8UIA - chains A and B; structure by X-ray diffraction, 1.75 A resolution.

# Chain A (and B)
Molecule: 3C-like proteinase nsp5
Organism: Severe acute respiratory syndrome coronavirus 2
Notes: EC 3.4.22.69; chain B of this document is another copy of the same molecule, construct and numbering; everything in this record applies to it too
UniProt: P0DTC1 (R1A_SARS2); residues 1-306 here correspond to UniProt positions 3264-3569 (UniProt number = residue number + 3263)
Sequence (306 residues; numbered 1 to 306; the number before each row is that of its first residue):
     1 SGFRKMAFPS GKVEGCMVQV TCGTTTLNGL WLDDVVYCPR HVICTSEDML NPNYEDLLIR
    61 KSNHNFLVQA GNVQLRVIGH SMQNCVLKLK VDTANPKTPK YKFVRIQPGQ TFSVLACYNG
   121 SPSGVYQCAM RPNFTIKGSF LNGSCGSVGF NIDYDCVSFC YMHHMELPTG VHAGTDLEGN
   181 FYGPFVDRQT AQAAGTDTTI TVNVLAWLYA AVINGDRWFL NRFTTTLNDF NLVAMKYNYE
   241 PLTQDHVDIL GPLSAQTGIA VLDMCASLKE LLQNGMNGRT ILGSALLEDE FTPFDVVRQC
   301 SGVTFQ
Unresolved in the structure: 302-306 (chain B: 306)
Covalent attachments: compound WTV linked to Cys145
Ligand contacts: WTV (N-[(benzyloxy)carbonyl]-4-fluoro-L-phenylalanyl-N-{(2R)-1-[(2R)-oxolan-2-yl]-3-[(3R)-2-oxooxolan-3-yl]propan-2-yl}-L-leucinamide): Thr25, Thr26, Leu27, His41, Met49, Phe140, Leu141, Asn142, Gly143, Ser144, His163, His164, Met165, Glu166, Leu167, Pro168, His172, Asp187, Arg188, Gln189, Thr190, Ala191, Gln192

# Interface between chain A and chain B
Residue-residue contacts (88):
  Ser1(A) - Gly138(B)
  Ser1(A) - Ser139(B)
  Ser1(A) - Phe140(B)  hydrogen bond (backbone-backbone)
  Ser1(A) - Glu166(B)  hydrogen bond (backbone-side chain)
  Ser1(A) - Gly170(B)  hydrogen bond (side chain-backbone)
  Ser1(A) - His172(B)  hydrogen bond (backbone-side chain)
  Gly2(A) - Gly138(B)
  Gly2(A) - Ser139(B)  hydrogen bond (backbone-side chain)
  Phe3(A) - Ser139(B)
  Arg4(A) - Tyr126(B)
  Arg4(A) - Gln127(B)  hydrogen bond (side chain-backbone)
  Arg4(A) - Lys137(B)  hydrogen bond (side chain-backbone)
  Arg4(A) - Ser139(B)
  Arg4(A) - Glu290(B)  salt bridge
  Lys5(A) - Arg4(B)
  Lys5(A) - Tyr126(B)
  Met6(A) - Gly124(B)
  Met6(A) - Val125(B)
  Met6(A) - Tyr126(B)  hydrophobic
  Met6(A) - Ser139(B)
  Ala7(A) - Gly124(B)
  Ala7(A) - Val125(B)  hydrogen bond (backbone-backbone)
  Phe8(A) - Val125(B)
  Pro9(A) - Ser10(B)
  Pro9(A) - Glu14(B)
  Pro9(A) - Leu115(B)  hydrophobic
  Pro9(A) - Pro122(B)
  Pro9(A) - Ser123(B)
  Pro9(A) - Gly124(B)
  Ser10(A) - Pro9(B)
  Ser10(A) - Ser10(B)  hydrogen bond (backbone-side chain)
  Ser10(A) - Glu14(B)  hydrogen bond (backbone-side chain)
  Gly11(A) - Gly11(B)
  Gly11(A) - Glu14(B)  hydrogen bond (backbone-side chain)
  Glu14(A) - Pro9(B)
  Glu14(A) - Ser10(B)  hydrogen bond (side chain-backbone)
  Glu14(A) - Gly11(B)  hydrogen bond (side chain-backbone)
  Tyr118(A) - Gly302(B)
  Tyr118(A) - Thr304(B)
  Ser121(A) - Thr304(B)
  Ser121(A) - Phe305(B)
  Pro122(A) - Pro9(B)  hydrophobic
  Pro122(A) - Thr304(B)
  Pro122(A) - Phe305(B)  hydrogen bond (backbone-backbone)
  Ser123(A) - Pro9(B)
  Ser123(A) - Val303(B)  hydrogen bond (side chain-backbone)
  Ser123(A) - Thr304(B)
  Ser123(A) - Phe305(B)
  Gly124(A) - Met6(B)
  Gly124(A) - Ala7(B)
  Gly124(A) - Pro9(B)
  Val125(A) - Met6(B)
  Val125(A) - Ala7(B)  hydrogen bond (backbone-backbone)
  Val125(A) - Phe8(B)
  Val125(A) - Val125(B)  hydrophobic
  Tyr126(A) - Arg4(B)
  Tyr126(A) - Lys5(B)
  Tyr126(A) - Met6(B)  hydrophobic
  Gln127(A) - Arg4(B)  hydrogen bond (backbone-side chain)
  Cys128(A) - Arg4(B)
  Lys137(A) - Arg4(B)  hydrogen bond (backbone-side chain)
  Gly138(A) - Ser1(B)
  Gly138(A) - Gly2(B)
  Ser139(A) - Ser1(B)
  Ser139(A) - Gly2(B)  hydrogen bond (side chain-backbone)
  Ser139(A) - Met6(B)
  Ser139(A) - Gln299(B)  hydrogen bond
  Phe140(A) - Ser1(B)  hydrogen bond (backbone-backbone)
  Leu141(A) - Gln299(B)
  Leu141(A) - Cys300(B)
  Leu141(A) - Ser301(B)
  Leu141(A) - Gly302(B)
  Glu166(A) - Ser1(B)  hydrogen bond (side chain-backbone)
  Gly170(A) - Ser1(B)  hydrogen bond (backbone-side chain)
  His172(A) - Ser1(B)  hydrogen bond (side chain-backbone)
  Gly283(A) - Leu286(B)
  Ala285(A) - Ala285(B)  hydrophobic
  Ala285(A) - Leu286(B)  hydrophobic
  Leu286(A) - Thr280(B)
  Leu286(A) - Gly283(B)
  Leu286(A) - Ala285(B)  hydrophobic
  Glu290(A) - Arg4(B)  salt bridge
  Arg298(A) - Ser123(B)  hydrogen bond (side chain-backbone)
  Arg298(A) - Gly124(B)
  Gln299(A) - Ser139(B)  hydrogen bond
  Gln299(A) - Leu141(B)
  Cys300(A) - Leu141(B)
  Ser301(A) - Leu141(B)
Also at the interface, not in a pair above, chain A (41 interface residues in all): Lys12, Leu115, Thr280, Ser284
Also at the interface, not in a pair above, chain B (41 interface residues in all): Phe3, Cys128, Ser284

# Summary
The chain A/chain B interface involves 41 residues from each chain, with 26 hydrogen bonds and 2 salt bridges.
Polar contacts include Arg4(A)-Glu290(B), Ser1(A)-Glu166(B) and Ser1(A)-Gly170(B). Covalently linked compound
WTV: at Cys145(A).
Chain A and chain B are both 3C-like proteinase nsp5 (Severe acute respiratory syndrome coronavirus 2); the
structure, Crystal structure of SARS CoV-2 3CL protease in complex with GSK4365097A, was determined by X-ray
diffraction, deposited together with 8UHO, 8UIF and 8ULD.
